PDB entry 6UQ3 | X-ray diffraction, 3.47 A resolution | chains B and J of the 13 polymer chains in the assembly

Chain B:
Molecule: DNA-directed RNA polymerase II subunit RPB2
Organism: Saccharomyces cerevisiae (strain ATCC 204508 / S288c)
Notes: EC 2.7.7.6
Reference sequence: P08518 (RPB2_YEAST); residues 1-1224 here = UniProt positions 1-1224
Amino-acid sequence (1224 residues; each row starts with the number of its first residue):
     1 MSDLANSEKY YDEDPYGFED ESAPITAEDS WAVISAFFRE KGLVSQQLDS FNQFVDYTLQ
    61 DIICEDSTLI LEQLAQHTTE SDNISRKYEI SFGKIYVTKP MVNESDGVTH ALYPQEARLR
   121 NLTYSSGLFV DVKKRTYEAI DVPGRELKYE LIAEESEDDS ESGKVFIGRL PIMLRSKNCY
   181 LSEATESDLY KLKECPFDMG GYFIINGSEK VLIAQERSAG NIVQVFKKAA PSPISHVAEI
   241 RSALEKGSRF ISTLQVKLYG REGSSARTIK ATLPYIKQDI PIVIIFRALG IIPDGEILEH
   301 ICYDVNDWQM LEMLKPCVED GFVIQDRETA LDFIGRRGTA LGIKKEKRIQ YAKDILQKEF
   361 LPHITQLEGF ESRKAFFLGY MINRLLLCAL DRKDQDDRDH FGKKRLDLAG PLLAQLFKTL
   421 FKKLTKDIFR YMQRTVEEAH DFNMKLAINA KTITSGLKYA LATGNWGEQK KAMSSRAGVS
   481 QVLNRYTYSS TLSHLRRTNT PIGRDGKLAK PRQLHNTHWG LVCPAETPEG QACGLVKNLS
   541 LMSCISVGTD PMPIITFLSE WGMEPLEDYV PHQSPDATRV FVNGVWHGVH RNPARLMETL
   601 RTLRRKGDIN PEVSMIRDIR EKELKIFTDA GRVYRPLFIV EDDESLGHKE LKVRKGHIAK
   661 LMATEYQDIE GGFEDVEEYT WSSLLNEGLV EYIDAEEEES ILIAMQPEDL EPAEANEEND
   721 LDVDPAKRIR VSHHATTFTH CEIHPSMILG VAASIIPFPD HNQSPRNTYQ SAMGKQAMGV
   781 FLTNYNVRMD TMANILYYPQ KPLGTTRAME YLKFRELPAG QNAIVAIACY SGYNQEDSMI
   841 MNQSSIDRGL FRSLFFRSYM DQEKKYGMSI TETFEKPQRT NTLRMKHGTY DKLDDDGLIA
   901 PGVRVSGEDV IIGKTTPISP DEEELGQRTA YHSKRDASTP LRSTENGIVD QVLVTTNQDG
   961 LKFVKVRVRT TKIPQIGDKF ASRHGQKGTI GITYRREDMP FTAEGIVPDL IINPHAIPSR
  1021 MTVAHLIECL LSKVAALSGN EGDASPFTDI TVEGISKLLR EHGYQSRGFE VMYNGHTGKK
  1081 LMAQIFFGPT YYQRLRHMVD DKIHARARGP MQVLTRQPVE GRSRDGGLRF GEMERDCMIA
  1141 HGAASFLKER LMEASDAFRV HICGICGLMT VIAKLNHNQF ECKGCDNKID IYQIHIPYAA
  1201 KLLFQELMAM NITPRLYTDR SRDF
Not modelled in the structure: 1-19, 76-85, 139-161, 338-344, 439-445, 503-508, 644-646, 669-675, 715-720, 920-929, 1222-1224
Bound ions: Zn2+: C1163, C1166, C1182, C1185
Residues lining bound ligands: pyrophosphate (PPV): R766, S1019, R1020

Chain J:
Molecule: DNA-directed RNA polymerases I, II, and III subunit RPABC5
Organism: Saccharomyces cerevisiae (strain ATCC 204508 / S288c)
Reference sequence: P22139 (RPAB5_YEAST); residue numbers follow UniProt; this construct covers 1-70
Amino-acid sequence (70 residues; numbered 1 to 70; the number before each row is that of its first residue):
     1 MIVPVRCFSC GKVVGDKWES YLNLLQEDEL DEGTALSRLG LKRYCCRRMI LTHVDLIEKF
    61 LRYNPLEKRD
Not modelled in the structure: 66-70
Bound ions: Zn2+: C7, C10, C45, C46
Curated features (UniProtKB/Swiss-Prot):
  - binding site (Zn(2+)): C7, C10, C45, C46
  - cross-link: K59 (Glycyl lysine isopeptide (Lys-Gly) (interchain with G-Cter in ubiquitin))

Interface between chain B and chain J:
Residue-residue contacts - 68 pairs, chain B then chain J:
  E186(B) - R62(J)  salt bridge
  Y190(B) - K59(J)
  Y190(B) - R62(J)
  Y190(B) - Y63(J)
  K193(B) - P65(J)
  C195(B) - Y63(J)
  P196(B) - Y63(J)
  V780(B) - L56(J)  hydrophobic
  T783(B) - K59(J)
  T783(B) - F60(J)
  T783(B) - Y63(J)  hydrogen bond
  N784(B) - Y63(J)
  Y785(B) - M1(J)
  Y785(B) - F60(J)  hydrophobic
  I795(B) - M1(J)  hydrophobic
  Y797(B) - M1(J)  hydrogen bond (backbone-backbone)
  Y798(B) - M1(J)
  Y798(B) - I2(J)
  Y798(B) - P4(J)  hydrophobic
  P799(B) - M1(J)
  Q800(B) - R48(J)
  Q800(B) - M49(J)
  Q800(B) - T52(J)  hydrogen bond
  K801(B) - L51(J)  hydrogen bond (side chain-backbone)
  K801(B) - T52(J)  hydrogen bond (backbone-backbone)
  K801(B) - H53(J)
  K801(B) - V54(J)
  L803(B) - L51(J)  hydrophobic
  L803(B) - T52(J)
  R815(B) - V54(J)
  E816(B) - V54(J)
  E816(B) - L56(J)
  L817(B) - L56(J)  hydrophobic
  P818(B) - V54(J)  hydrophobic
  N822(B) - R48(J)  hydrogen bond (backbone-side chain)
  N822(B) - T52(J)
  I824(B) - S9(J)
  I824(B) - Y44(J)  hydrophobic
  I824(B) - R48(J)
  S845(B) - F8(J)
  R848(B) - C7(J)
  R848(B) - F8(J)  hydrogen bond (side chain-backbone)
  R848(B) - C10(J)
  R848(B) - G11(J)
  G849(B) - F8(J)
  L850(B) - F8(J)  hydrophobic
  R996(B) - S9(J)
  R996(B) - C10(J)
  E1004(B) - R43(J)
  I1006(B) - Y44(J)
  I1006(B) - C45(J)  hydrophobic
  V1007(B) - S9(J)
  D1009(B) - F8(J)
  D1009(B) - S9(J)  hydrogen bond
  D1009(B) - R48(J)  salt bridge
  K1033(B) - Y44(J)
  A1035(B) - L51(J)
  A1036(B) - Y44(J)  hydrophobic
  A1036(B) - R47(J)
  L1037(B) - Y44(J)  hydrophobic
  L1037(B) - R47(J)  hydrogen bond (backbone-side chain)
  S1038(B) - G33(J)
  G1039(B) - E32(J)
  G1039(B) - G33(J)
  G1039(B) - L51(J)
  Y1064(B) - Y44(J)
  E1070(B) - Y44(J)  hydrogen bond
  F1087(B) - Y44(J)
Interface residues without a listed pair, chain B (48 interface residues in all): S187, E194, F197, V787, L796, Q821, A823, N1040
Interface residues without a listed pair, chain J (30 interface residues in all): V3, R6, D31, L36

In short:
The interface between chain B and chain J involves 48 residues on one side and 30 on the other; the contacts
include 10 hydrogen bonds and 2 salt bridges. Polar pairs include E186(B)-R62(J), D1009(B)-R48(J) and
T783(B)-Y63(J). Ligands of chain B: pyrophosphate.
Chain B is DNA-directed RNA polymerase II subunit RPB2 and chain J is DNA-directed RNA polymerases I, II, and
III subunit RPABC5, both from Saccharomyces cerevisiae (strain ATCC 204508 / S288c); the structure, RNA
polymerase II elongation complex with 5-guanidinohydantoin lesion in state 5, was determined by X-ray
diffraction together with 6UPX, 6UPY, 6UPZ, 6UQ0, 6UQ1 and 6UQ2 from the same study.
